Entry 9N49 (electron microscopy, 3.00 A resolution); this record covers chains G and M of the 6 polymer chains in the assembly.

# Chain G
Molecule: Flagellar motor switch protein FliG
Organism: Salmonella enterica subsp. enterica serovar Typhimurium
UniProtKB: P0A1J9 (FLIG_SALTY); residues 1-331 here = UniProt positions 1-331
Sequence (331 residues; numbered 1 to 331; the number before each row is that of its first residue):
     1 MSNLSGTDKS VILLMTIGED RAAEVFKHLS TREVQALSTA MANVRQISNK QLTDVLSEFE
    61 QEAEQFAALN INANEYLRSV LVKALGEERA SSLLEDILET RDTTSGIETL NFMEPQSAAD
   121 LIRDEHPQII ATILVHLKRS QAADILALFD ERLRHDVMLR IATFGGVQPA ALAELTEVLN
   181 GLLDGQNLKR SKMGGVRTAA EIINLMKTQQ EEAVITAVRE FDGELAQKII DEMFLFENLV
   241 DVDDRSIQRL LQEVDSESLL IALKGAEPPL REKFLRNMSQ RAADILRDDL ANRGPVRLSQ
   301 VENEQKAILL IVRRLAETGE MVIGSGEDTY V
Not modelled in the structure: 1-5, 325-331
UniProt features mapped onto this chain:
  - motif: E125 to Q128 (Part of the EHPQR-motif)
  - site: R160 (Part of the EHPQR-motif)

# Chain M
Molecule: Flagellar motor switch protein FliM
Organism: Salmonella enterica subsp. enterica serovar Typhimurium
UniProtKB: P26418 (FLIM_SALTY); residue numbers follow UniProt; this construct covers 1-334
Sequence (334 residues; numbered 1 to 334; the number before each row is that of its first residue):
     1 MGDSILSQAE IDALLNGDSD TKDEPTPGIA SDSDIRPYDP NTQRRVVRER LQALEIINER
    61 FARQFRMGLF NLLRRSPDIT VGAIRIQPYH EFARNLPVPT NLNLIHLKPL RGTGLVVFSP
   121 SLVFIAVDNL FGGDGRFPTK VEGREFTHTE QRVINRMLKL ALEGYSDAWK AINPLEVEYV
   181 RSEMQVKFTN ITTSPNDIVV NTPFHVEIGN LTGEFNICLP FSMIEPLREL LVNPPLENSR
   241 HEDQNWRDNL VRQVQHSELE LVANFADIPL RLSQILKLKP GDVLPIEKPD RIIAHVDGVP
   301 VLTSQYGTVN GQYALRVEHL INPILNSLNE EQPK
Not modelled in the structure: 1-32, 324-334
UniProt features mapped onto this chain:
  - mutagenesis: N155 (N155E: Altered motor bias with clockwise rotation, partially suppresses a yhjH disruption), L160 (L160D: Altered motor bias with clockwise rotation, partially suppresses a yhjH disruption)

# Interface between chain G and chain M
Pairs across the interface (37; chain G residue first):
  D124(G) - R144(M)  hydrogen bond (backbone-side chain)
  D124(G) - T147(M)
  E125(G) - T147(M)  hydrogen bond
  E125(G) - T149(M)  hydrogen bond
  H126(G) - F124(M)
  H126(G) - V127(M)
  H126(G) - D128(M)
  H126(G) - R144(M)
  H126(G) - E150(M)
  Q128(G) - D128(M)  hydrogen bond
  Q128(G) - F131(M)
  Q128(G) - G132(M)  hydrogen bond (side chain-backbone)
  Q128(G) - G133(M)
  I129(G) - V127(M)  hydrophobic
  I129(G) - F131(M)  hydrophobic
  I129(G) - T149(M)
  T132(G) - F131(M)
  L159(G) - F137(M)  hydrophobic
  R160(G) - F124(M)
  R160(G) - D128(M)  salt bridge
  R160(G) - F137(M)
  T163(G) - R136(M)  hydrogen bond
  T163(G) - F137(M)
  G165(G) - G132(M)  hydrogen bond (backbone-backbone)
  G166(G) - G132(M)  hydrogen bond (backbone-backbone)
  V167(G) - L130(M)
  Q168(G) - L72(M)  hydrogen bond (side chain-backbone)
  Q168(G) - R74(M)
  Q168(G) - L130(M)  hydrogen bond (backbone-backbone)
  A170(G) - R156(M)
  A171(G) - F131(M)  hydrophobic
  E174(G) - R152(M)  salt bridge
  E174(G) - R156(M)  salt bridge
  L175(G) - T149(M)
  E177(G) - R152(M)  salt bridge
  V178(G) - T149(M)
  V178(G) - R152(M)
Interface residues without a listed pair, chain G (22 interface residues in all): P127, F164, L172
Interface residues without a listed pair, chain M (18 interface residues in all): H148

# Overview
22 residues of chain G and 18 residues of chain M are in contact; the contacts include 10 hydrogen bonds and 4
salt bridges. Among the polar pairs are R160(G)-D128(M), E174(G)-R152(M) and E174(G)-R156(M). Curated
annotation (UniProt) lists 2 mutagenesis sites on chain M.
Chain G is Flagellar motor switch protein FliG and chain M is Flagellar motor switch protein FliM, both from
Salmonella enterica subsp. enterica serovar Typhimurium; the structure, C-ring - single subunit of the 34-mer
CCW flagellar switch complex - FliF, FliG, FliM, and ..., was determined by electron microscopy (same
publication as 9N4Z).
